Entry 6KUU (electron microscopy, 4.00 A resolution); this record covers chains B and C of the 5 polymer chains in the assembly.

[Chain B]
Molecule: RNA-directed RNA polymerase catalytic subunit
Source organism: Influenza D virus (D/swine/Oklahoma/1334/2011)
Notes: EC 2.7.7.48
UniProt: K9LH03 (K9LH03_9ORTO); numbering as in UniProt (aligned over 1-753)
Sequence (753 residues; each row starts with the number of its first residue):
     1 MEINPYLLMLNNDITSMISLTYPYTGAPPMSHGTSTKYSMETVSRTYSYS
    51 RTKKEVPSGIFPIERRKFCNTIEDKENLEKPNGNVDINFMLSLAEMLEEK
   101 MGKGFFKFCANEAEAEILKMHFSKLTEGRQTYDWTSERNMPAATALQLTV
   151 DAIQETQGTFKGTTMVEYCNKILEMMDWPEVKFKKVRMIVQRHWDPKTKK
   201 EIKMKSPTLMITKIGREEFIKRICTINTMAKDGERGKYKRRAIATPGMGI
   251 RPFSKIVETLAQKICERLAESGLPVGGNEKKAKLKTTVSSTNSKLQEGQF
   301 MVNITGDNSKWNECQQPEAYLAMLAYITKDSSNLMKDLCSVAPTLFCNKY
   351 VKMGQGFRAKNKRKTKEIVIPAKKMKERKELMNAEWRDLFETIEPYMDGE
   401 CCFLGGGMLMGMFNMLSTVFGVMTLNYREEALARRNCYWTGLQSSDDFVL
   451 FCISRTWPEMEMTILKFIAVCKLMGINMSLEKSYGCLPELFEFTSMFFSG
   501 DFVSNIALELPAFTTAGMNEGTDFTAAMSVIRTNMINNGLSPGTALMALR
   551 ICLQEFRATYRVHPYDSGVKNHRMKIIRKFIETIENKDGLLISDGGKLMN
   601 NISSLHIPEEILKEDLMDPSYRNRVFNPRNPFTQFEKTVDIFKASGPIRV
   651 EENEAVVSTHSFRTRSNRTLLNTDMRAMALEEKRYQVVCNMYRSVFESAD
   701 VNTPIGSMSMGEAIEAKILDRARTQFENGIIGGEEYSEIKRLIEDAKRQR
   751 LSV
Disordered / not traced: 187-207, 276-278, 431-434, 636-654, 753

[Chain C]
Molecule: Polymerase PB2
Source organism: Influenza D virus (D/swine/Oklahoma/1334/2011)
UniProt: K9LHF3 (K9LHF3_9ORTO); numbering as in UniProt (aligned over 1-772)
Sequence (772 residues; numbered 1 to 772; the number before each row is that of its first residue):
     1 MSLLLTLAKEYANLTKDKKSCKLLSQGTVSSYTTFKKWTTSRKEKNPSLR
    51 MRWAMGSKFPIMANREILEEAGIPEQWEGIDLWSKKDDVSKLGMVLASPA
   101 AITYWNFCGPGVDNSSVIKDVYKAKFMKKERWRETLWGPMNFELVGKQRR
   151 VVETQPVEIKLNQKEIKELTMWVLFEDEANLASKFIQENFSLVLSLRELY
   201 KGKAVNKDVAAFMIAHQFSPEKRFLPTFGPIRPERMELLHCLGGDFWKIE
   251 AVTAGSLNEEQKKRDVRAVARKICLRASVDLFTPAEKIRDYIASVTMRFG
   301 TVERTFEDVIRNSDDISAEVTLCKAALGCELGKSMSFGNLNLRKVSGEAE
   351 TMEKTVYWGLKPIKYKCWRGEETFYCELRKVTCMFRRSEGLDWANIGPGS
   401 PEERRELLAMVMIFCRDGRFFESAPVNIDESFFRTRLNKEIPYQYVLLKW
   451 VRQSRDNLDALLSTRGLIPAHIGQFGKGMGIDGSSSSSMVYKGVMLSKTP
   501 IDIVESKEKHRLFLNDNIEAVTERGAMVASIMDLSEDNRETFNDVTFNHV
   551 DLAVLKDEKTAIIKIYRSLVERINTDDDGLPALIMGKRYLELYQLDEVKD
   601 AVGLIPKRMLGAYSYQARQLIQSQIKNDSYSLPEIIKLLPFCYSPPKKML
   651 FDGTFHFKNQMYVRPGINTNLFSFSKTDKSKIYVNGSAVKIKLVLGDDEM
   701 DTSLAFVEGFQVCEYDPRAPLIPRRDLRLIGFGKKVRVFVGQGQEKTLVR
   751 TSSKRAASHDVSKNIRRMRLEV
Disordered / not traced: 1, 88-91, 255-772

[Chain B / chain C interface]
Residue-residue contacts (161):
  H121(B) - S30(C)  hydrogen bond
  S123(B) - T33(C)
  Q130(B) - R42(C)
  P141(B) - T39(C)
  A143(B) - T34(C)  hydrogen bond (backbone-side chain)
  A143(B) - K37(C)
  Q147(B) - T34(C)  hydrogen bond (side chain-backbone)
  Q147(B) - F35(C)
  Q147(B) - W38(C)
  Q154(B) - Q26(C)  hydrogen bond (side chain-backbone)
  F160(B) - T28(C)
  V275(B) - F224(C)
  E279(B) - R149(C)  salt bridge
  A282(B) - Q148(C)
  T515(B) - P47(C)
  A516(B) - P47(C)
  G517(B) - P47(C)
  G517(B) - M51(C)
  M518(B) - E44(C)
  R532(B) - M236(C)
  R532(B) - H240(C)
  M535(B) - H240(C)
  I536(B) - L225(C)  hydrophobic
  I536(B) - L239(C)  hydrophobic
  I536(B) - H240(C)
  N537(B) - R149(C)
  P542(B) - W247(C)  hydrophobic
  T559(B) - R52(C)  hydrogen bond
  T559(B) - M55(C)
  Y560(B) - M51(C)
  Y560(B) - M55(C)  hydrophobic
  R561(B) - R52(C)
  R561(B) - M55(C)
  R561(B) - G56(C)
  H572(B) - I80(C)
  H572(B) - A100(C)
  R573(B) - P99(C)  hydrogen bond (side chain-backbone)
  R573(B) - T103(C)
  K575(B) - E78(C)
  K575(B) - I80(C)
  I576(B) - A100(C)
  I576(B) - T103(C)
  I577(B) - T103(C)
  I577(B) - F107(C)  hydrophobic
  K579(B) - W77(C)
  F580(B) - Y104(C)  hydrophobic
  F580(B) - F107(C)  hydrophobic
  I584(B) - F107(C)  hydrophobic
  D594(B) - N106(C)  hydrogen bond
  I602(B) - H240(C)  hydrogen bond (backbone-side chain)
  S603(B) - W132(C)  hydrogen bond (backbone-side chain)
  S603(B) - C241(C)
  S604(B) - W132(C)
  H606(B) - E237(C)
  H606(B) - H240(C)
  I607(B) - K129(C)
  I611(B) - K125(C)
  I611(B) - F126(C)  hydrophobic
  E614(B) - I118(C)
  E614(B) - F126(C)
  D615(B) - K129(C)  salt bridge
  Y621(B) - N106(C)
  R622(B) - S115(C)
  N623(B) - G111(C)
  N623(B) - V112(C)  hydrogen bond (backbone-backbone)
  N623(B) - D113(C)
  N623(B) - N114(C)
  R624(B) - W105(C)
  R624(B) - N106(C)
  R624(B) - F107(C)
  R624(B) - G109(C)  hydrogen bond (side chain-backbone)
  R624(B) - P110(C)
  V625(B) - N106(C)
  F626(B) - I118(C)  hydrophobic
  N627(B) - P110(C)
  N627(B) - V112(C)
  P628(B) - N114(C)
  R629(B) - I67(C)
  R629(B) - E70(C)  salt bridge
  R629(B) - W105(C)
  N630(B) - I67(C)
  N630(B) - W105(C)
  P631(B) - A63(C)
  P631(B) - N64(C)  hydrogen bond (backbone-backbone)
  P631(B) - W105(C)
  F632(B) - I61(C)  hydrophobic
  F632(B) - A63(C)  hydrophobic
  F632(B) - A101(C)  hydrophobic
  F632(B) - I102(C)  hydrophobic
  Q634(B) - I67(C)
  A655(B) - K125(C)
  V657(B) - Y122(C)
  H660(B) - I102(C)
  H660(B) - N106(C)
  F662(B) - M51(C)  hydrophobic
  F662(B) - I61(C)  hydrophobic
  R663(B) - M62(C)  hydrogen bond (backbone-backbone)
  T664(B) - P60(C)  hydrogen bond (side chain-backbone)
  T664(B) - M62(C)
  R665(B) - F59(C)
  R665(B) - P60(C)  hydrogen bond (backbone-backbone)
  R665(B) - M62(C)
  R665(B) - L96(C)
  M678(B) - W38(C)
  M678(B) - T40(C)  hydrogen bond
  E681(B) - K19(C)  salt bridge
  E682(B) - W38(C)
  R684(B) - K19(C)
  R684(B) - L23(C)
  Y685(B) - L23(C)  hydrophobic
  Y685(B) - F35(C)  hydrophobic
  Y685(B) - W38(C)  hydrophobic
  Q686(B) - K36(C)
  V687(B) - L14(C)  hydrophobic
  V688(B) - L23(C)  hydrophobic
  C689(B) - Y32(C)  hydrophobic
  C689(B) - F35(C)  hydrogen bond (side chain-backbone)
  M691(B) - Y11(C)  hydrophobic
  M691(B) - L14(C)  hydrophobic
  Y692(B) - V29(C)
  Y692(B) - Y32(C)  hydrophobic
  R693(B) - N206(C)
  R693(B) - D208(C)  salt bridge
  S694(B) - L7(C)
  E697(B) - F175(C)
  E697(B) - K207(C)  salt bridge
  S698(B) - M171(C)
  S698(B) - F175(C)
  S698(B) - E178(C)  hydrogen bond
  D700(B) - Y32(C)
  V701(B) - K167(C)
  V701(B) - T170(C)
  V701(B) - A211(C)  hydrophobic
  N702(B) - M171(C)
  P704(B) - V29(C)
  P704(B) - S30(C)  hydrogen bond (backbone-backbone)
  P704(B) - Y32(C)  hydrophobic
  I705(B) - V29(C)
  G706(B) - V29(C)
  G706(B) - S30(C)  hydrogen bond (backbone-backbone)
  S709(B) - G27(C)
  S709(B) - V29(C)
  M710(B) - T28(C)
  M710(B) - F35(C)  hydrophobic
  G711(B) - Y11(C)
  G711(B) - L24(C)
  I714(B) - Y11(C)  hydrophobic
  E715(B) - Y11(C)  hydrogen bond
  K717(B) - F175(C)
  K717(B) - D177(C)
  R721(B) - L4(C)
  R721(B) - D177(C)
  A722(B) - L4(C)  hydrophobic
  Q725(B) - L4(C)
  I739(B) - L4(C)  hydrophobic
  I739(B) - L5(C)
  A746(B) - Y11(C)  hydrophobic
  A746(B) - T15(C)
  Q749(B) - T15(C)
  R750(B) - Y11(C)  hydrogen bond
  R750(B) - S25(C)
Interface residues without a listed pair, chain B (117 interface residues in all): T144, L148, T159, T163, F502, T514, E520, E555, L590, L605, L612, F635, V656, S658, S666, F696, T703, S707, M708, I718, I730, E738, L742
Interface residues without a listed pair, chain C (106 interface residues in all): A8, K9, E10, A12, S20, C21, S31, K43, S48, A54, L68, Q76, M94, S98, C108, K119, K128, L144, A179, P226, L238

[Overview]
117 residues of chain B face 106 of chain C across their interface, with 22 hydrogen bonds and 6 salt bridges.
Polar pairs include E279(B)-R149(C), D615(B)-K129(C) and R629(B)-E70(C).
Chain B is RNA-directed RNA polymerase catalytic subunit and chain C is Polymerase PB2, both from Influenza D
virus (D/swine/Oklahoma/1334/2011); the structure, Structure of influenza D virus polymerase bound to vRNA
promoter in Mode B conformation (Class B3), was determined by electron microscopy.
